Entry 6GG7 (X-ray diffraction, 1.32 A resolution); this record covers chains B and C of the 4 polymer chains in the assembly.

== Chain B ==
Name: Glyceraldehyde-3-phosphate dehydrogenase
Organism: Thermosynechococcus elongatus (strain BP-1)
Notes: EC 1.2.1.-
UniProt: Q8DIW5 (Q8DIW5_THEEB); numbering as in UniProt (aligned over 1-337)
Chain sequence (339 residues; row label = number of the first residue in the row; numbers below 1 keep their minus sign (Gly-1 is residue -1)):
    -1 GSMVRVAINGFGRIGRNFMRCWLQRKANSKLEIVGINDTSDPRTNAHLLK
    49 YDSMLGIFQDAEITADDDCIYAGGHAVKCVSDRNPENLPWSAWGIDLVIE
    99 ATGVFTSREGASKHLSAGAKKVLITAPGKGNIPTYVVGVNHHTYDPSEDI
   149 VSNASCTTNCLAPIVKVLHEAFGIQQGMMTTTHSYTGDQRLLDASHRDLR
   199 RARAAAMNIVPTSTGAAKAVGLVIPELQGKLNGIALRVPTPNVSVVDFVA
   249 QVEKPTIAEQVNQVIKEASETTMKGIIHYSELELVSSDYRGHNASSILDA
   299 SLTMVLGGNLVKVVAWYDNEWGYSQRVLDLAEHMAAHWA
Unresolved in the structure: -1
Sequence notes: expression tag (-1 to 0)
Small-molecule neighbours: NAD (nicotinamide-adenine-dinucleotide): Asn7, Gly8, Phe9, Gly10, Arg11, Ile12, Gly13, Asn35, Asp36, Thr37, Asp80, Arg81, Ala99, Thr100, Gly101, Val102, Phe103, Thr123, Ala124, Cys154, His181, Thr184, Asn317, Glu318, Tyr321

== Chain C ==
Name: CP12 polypeptide
Organism: Thermosynechococcus elongatus (strain BP-1)
UniProt: Q8DHX3 (Q8DHX3_THEEB); residue numbers follow UniProt; this construct covers 1-75
Chain sequence (77 residues; numbered -1 to 75; the number before each row is that of its first residue; numbers below 1 keep their minus sign (Gly-1 is residue -1)):
    -1 GSMSNLEKQIEQAREEAHKICDTEGATSGQCAAAWDALEELQAEAAHQRA
    49 EQQDHKTSFQQYCDDNPDAAECRIYDD
Unresolved in the structure: -1 to 53
Sequence notes: expression tag (-1 to 0)
Disulfide bonds: Cys61-Cys70
Small-molecule neighbours: NAD (nicotinamide-adenine-dinucleotide): Asp66, Arg71, Tyr73, Asp74

== Chain B / chain C interface ==
Residue-residue contacts - 39 pairs, chain B then chain C:
  Arg81(B) - Asn64(C)  hydrogen bond
  Arg81(B) - Asp66(C)  salt bridge
  Val102(B) - Pro65(C)
  Val102(B) - Asp66(C)
  Pro125(B) - Asp74(C)
  Ser153(B) - Asp74(C)
  Ser153(B) - Asp75(C)  hydrogen bond (side chain-backbone)
  Thr155(B) - Asp75(C)  hydrogen bond (side chain-backbone)
  Thr179(B) - Asp75(C)
  His181(B) - Asp75(C)  salt bridge
  Thr184(B) - Asp75(C)  hydrogen bond
  Gly185(B) - Arg71(C)  hydrogen bond (backbone-side chain)
  Gly185(B) - Tyr73(C)
  Asp186(B) - Arg71(C)
  Asp186(B) - Ile72(C)
  Asp186(B) - Tyr73(C)  hydrogen bond (side chain-backbone)
  Arg188(B) - Ala68(C)
  Arg188(B) - Glu69(C)
  Ser193(B) - Phe57(C)
  Ser193(B) - Glu69(C)
  His194(B) - Phe57(C)
  His194(B) - Ala68(C)
  His194(B) - Glu69(C)
  His194(B) - Cys70(C)
  His194(B) - Arg71(C)  hydrogen bond (side chain-backbone)
  His194(B) - Ile72(C)
  Arg195(B) - Phe57(C)
  Arg195(B) - Glu69(C)  hydrogen bond (backbone-backbone)
  Arg195(B) - Cys70(C)  hydrogen bond (side chain-backbone)
  Arg195(B) - Ile72(C)
  Asp196(B) - Ile72(C)
  Arg199(B) - Arg71(C)
  Arg199(B) - Ile72(C)
  Arg199(B) - Tyr73(C)  hydrogen bond (side chain-backbone)
  Thr212(B) - Asp74(C)  hydrogen bond
  Thr212(B) - Asp75(C)
  Gly213(B) - Asp74(C)  hydrogen bond (backbone-side chain)
  Arg235(B) - Tyr73(C)  hydrogen bond (side chain-backbone)
  Arg235(B) - Asp75(C)  salt bridge
Interface residues without a listed pair, chain B (25 interface residues in all): Thr100, Gly101, Cys154, Ser182, Ser211, Ala214
Interface residues without a listed pair, chain C (14 interface residues in all): Cys61, Asp63

== Overview ==
Chain B and chain C form an interface of 25 and 14 residues respectively; the contacts include 13 hydrogen
bonds and 3 salt bridges. Polar contacts include Arg81(B)-Asp66(C), His181(B)-Asp75(C) and Arg235(B)-Asp75(C).
NAD is bound between chain B and chain C.
Chain B is Glyceraldehyde-3-phosphate dehydrogenase and chain C is CP12 polypeptide, both from
Thermosynechococcus elongatus (strain BP-1); the structure, cyanobacterial GAPDH with full-length CP12, was
determined by X-ray diffraction, deposited together with 6GFO, 6GFQ, 6GHL, 6GHR and 6GVE.
